Entry 6ZHX (electron microscopy, 2.50 A resolution); this record covers chains H and I of the 12 polymer chains in the assembly.

Chain H:
Name: Histone H2B 1.1
Organism: Xenopus laevis
UniProtKB: P02281 (H2B11_XENLA); residues 1-122 here correspond to UniProt positions 5-126 (UniProt number = residue number + 4)
Amino-acid sequence (123 residues; row label = number of the first residue in the row; numbering starts at 0):
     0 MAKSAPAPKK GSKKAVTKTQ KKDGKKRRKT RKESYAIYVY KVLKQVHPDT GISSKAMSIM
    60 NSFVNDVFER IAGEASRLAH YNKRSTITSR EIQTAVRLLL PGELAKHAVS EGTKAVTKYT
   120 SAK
Not modelled in the structure: 0-25
Sequence notes: initiating methionine (0); conflict Thr29 (Ser33 in P02281)
Curated features (UniProtKB/Swiss-Prot):
  - modified residue: Lys2 (N6-acetyllysine), Lys9 (N6-acetyllysine), Ser11 (Phosphoserine), Lys12 (N6-acetyllysine), Lys17 (N6-acetyllysine)
  - glycosylation: Ser109 (O-linked (GlcNAc) serine)
  - cross-link: Lys117 (Glycyl lysine isopeptide (Lys-Gly) (interchain with G-Cter in ubiquitin))

Chain I:
Molecule: DNA (145-MER) Widom 601 sequence
Organism: synthetic construct
Sequence (145 nucleotides; each row starts with the number of its first residue; numbers below 1 keep their minus sign (DA-72 is residue -72)):
   -72 ATCAGAATCC CGGTGCCGAG GCCGCTCAAT TGGTCGTAGA CAGCTCTAGC ACCGCTTAAA
   -12 CGCACGTACG CGCTGTCCCC CGCGTTTTAA CCGCCAAGGG GATTACTCCC TAGTCTCCAG
    48 GCACGTGTCA GATATATACA TCGAT

Interface between chain H and chain I:
Contacting residue pairs (15):
  Arg27(H) - DA50(I)  hydrogen bond to the sugar
  Arg27(H) - DC51(I)  phosphate contact
  Lys28(H) - DA50(I)  hydrogen bond to the phosphate
  Lys28(H) - DC51(I)  hydrogen bond to the phosphate
  Thr29(H) - DA50(I)  phosphate contact
  Arg30(H) - DG48(I)  base contact
  Arg30(H) - DC49(I)  sugar contact
  Arg30(H) - DA50(I)  phosphate contact
  Lys31(H) - DC49(I)  phosphate contact
  Lys31(H) - DA50(I)  hydrogen bond to the phosphate
  Glu32(H) - DC49(I)  phosphate contact
  Ser33(H) - DC49(I)  hydrogen bond to the phosphate
  Ile36(H) - DG48(I)  sugar contact
  Ile36(H) - DC49(I)  phosphate contact
  Tyr37(H) - DG48(I)  hydrogen bond to the phosphate
Interface residues without a listed pair, chain H (10 interface residues in all): Arg26
Interface residues without a listed pair, chain I (5 interface residues in all): DG47

In short:
10 residues of chain H face 5 of chain I across their interface; the contacts include 6 hydrogen bonds. Among
the polar pairs are Arg27(H)-DA50(I), Lys28(H)-DA50(I) and Lys28(H)-DC51(I).
Here chain H is Histone H2B 1.1 (Xenopus laevis) and chain I is DNA (145-MER) Widom 601 sequence (synthetic
construct). Entry 6ZHX (Cryo-EM structure of the regulatory linker of ALC1 bound to the nucleosome's acidic
patch: nucleosome class) was determined by electron microscopy together with 6ZHY from the same study.
